PDB entry 9F13 | X-ray diffraction, 1.61 A resolution | chains A and C of the 3 polymer chains in the assembly

Chain A:
Name: HLA class I histocompatibility antigen C alpha chain
Organism: Homo sapiens
Reference sequence: Q546I6 (Q546I6_HUMAN); residues -23 to 342 here correspond to UniProt positions 1-366 (UniProt number = residue number + 24)
Chain sequence (366 residues; each row starts with the number of its first residue; numbers below 1 keep their minus sign (Met-23 is residue -23)):
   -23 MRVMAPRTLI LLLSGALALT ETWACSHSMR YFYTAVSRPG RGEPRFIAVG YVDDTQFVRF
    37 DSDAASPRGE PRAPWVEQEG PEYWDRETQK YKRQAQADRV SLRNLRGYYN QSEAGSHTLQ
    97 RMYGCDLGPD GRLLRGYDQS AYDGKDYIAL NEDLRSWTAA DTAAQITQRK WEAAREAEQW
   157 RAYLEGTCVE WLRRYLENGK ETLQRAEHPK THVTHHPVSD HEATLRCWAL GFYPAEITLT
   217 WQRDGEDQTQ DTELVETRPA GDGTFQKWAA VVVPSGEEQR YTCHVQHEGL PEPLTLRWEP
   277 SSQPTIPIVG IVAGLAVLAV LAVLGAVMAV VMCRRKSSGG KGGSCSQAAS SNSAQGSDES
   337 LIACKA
Unresolved in the structure: -23 to 0, 277-342
Disulfides: Cys101-Cys164, Cys203-Cys259
What the authors report for this chain:
  - binding site for Nucleoprotein (chain C): Tyr7, Tyr9, Tyr67, Leu95, Tyr99, Ser116, Ile124

Chain C:
Name: Nucleoprotein
Reference sequence: P0DTC9 (NCAP_SARS2); residues 1-9 here correspond to UniProt positions 266-274 (UniProt number = residue number + 265)
Chain sequence (9 residues; numbered 1 to 9; the number before each row is that of its first residue):
     1 KAYNVTQAF

Chain A / chain C interface:
Residue-residue contacts (44; chain A residue first):
  Met5(A) with Lys1(C)
  Tyr7(A) with Lys1(C), hydrogen bond (side chain-backbone); Ala2(C), hydrogen bond (side chain-backbone)
  Tyr9(A) with Ala2(C)
  Arg62(A) with Lys1(C); Asn4(C), hydrogen bond
  Glu63(A) with Lys1(C), salt bridge; Ala2(C), hydrogen bond (side chain-backbone)
  Lys66(A) with Lys1(C); Ala2(C), hydrogen bond (side chain-backbone); Tyr3(C); Asn4(C); Val5(C)
  Tyr67(A) with Ala2(C)
  Arg69(A) with Val5(C)
  Gln70(A) with Val5(C); Thr6(C), hydrogen bond
  Val76(A) with Ala8(C), hydrophobic
  Ser77(A) with Ala8(C); Phe9(C), hydrogen bond (side chain-backbone)
  Asn80(A) with Phe9(C), hydrogen bond (side chain-backbone)
  Tyr84(A) with Phe9(C), hydrogen bond (side chain-backbone)
  Leu95(A) with Phe9(C), hydrophobic
  Arg97(A) with Thr6(C), hydrogen bond; Gln7(C); Phe9(C)
  Tyr99(A) with Ala2(C); Tyr3(C), hydrogen bond (side chain-backbone)
  Ser116(A) with Phe9(C)
  Tyr123(A) with Phe9(C), hydrophobic
  Thr143(A) with Phe9(C), hydrogen bond (side chain-backbone)
  Lys146(A) with Phe9(C), hydrogen bond (side chain-backbone)
  Trp147(A) with Gln7(C); Ala8(C), hydrogen bond (side chain-backbone); Phe9(C), hydrophobic
  Glu152(A) with Gln7(C)
  Gln155(A) with Tyr3(C), hydrogen bond
  Trp156(A) with Tyr3(C), hydrophobic; Thr6(C)
  Tyr159(A) with Lys1(C), hydrogen bond (side chain-backbone); Ala2(C); Tyr3(C), hydrophobic
  Trp167(A) with Lys1(C)
  Tyr171(A) with Lys1(C), hydrogen bond (side chain-backbone)
Interface residues without a listed pair, chain A (34 interface residues in all): Phe33, Tyr59, Ala73, Leu81, Ile124, Ala150, Thr163

Summary:
34 residues of chain A and 9 residues of chain C are in contact, with 17 hydrogen bonds and 1 salt bridge.
Polar pairs include Glu63(A)-Lys1(C), Tyr7(A)-Lys1(C) and Tyr7(A)-Ala2(C). The paper reports a binding site
for Nucleoprotein (chain C) at Tyr7(A), Tyr9(A) and Tyr67(A) among others.
Here chain A is HLA class I histocompatibility antigen C alpha chain (Homo sapiens) and chain C is
Nucleoprotein. Entry 9F13 (Crystal structure of HLA-C*12:02 in complex with KAYNVTQAF (KF9), a 9-mer epitope
from SARS-CoV-2 Nucleocapsid (N266-274)) was determined by X-ray diffraction, deposited together with 9HLJ.
